PDB entry 2XBR | X-ray diffraction, 1.29 A resolution | chain A

== Chain A ==
Molecule: Lysozyme C
Source organism: Gallus gallus
Notes: EC 3.2.1.17
UniProt: P00698 (LYSC_CHICK); residues 1-129 here correspond to UniProt positions 19-147 (UniProt number = residue number + 18)
Chain sequence (129 residues; each row starts with the number of its first residue):
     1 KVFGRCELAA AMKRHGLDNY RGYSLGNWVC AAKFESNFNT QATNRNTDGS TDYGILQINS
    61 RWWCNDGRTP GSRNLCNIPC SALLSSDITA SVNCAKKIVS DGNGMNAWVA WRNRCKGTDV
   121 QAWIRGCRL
Curated features (UniProtKB/Swiss-Prot):
  - active site: Glu35, Asp52
  - binding site (substrate): Asp101
Cystine bridges: Cys6-Cys127, Cys30-Cys115, Cys64-Cys80, Cys76-Cys94

== Overview ==
Curated annotation (UniProt) lists active-site residues Glu35 and Asp52 and substrate-binding residue Asp101.
Chain A is Lysozyme C (Gallus gallus); the structure, Raman crystallography of Hen White Egg Lysozyme - Low
X-ray dose (0.2 MGy), was determined by X-ray diffraction (same publication as 2XBS).
